Entry 8VQY (electron microscopy, 2.82 A resolution); this record covers chains D and L of the 9 polymer chains in the assembly.

# Chain D
Name: Gamma-aminobutyric acid receptor subunit alpha-1
Organism: Homo sapiens
UniProt: P14867 (GBRA1_HUMAN); residues 1-312 here correspond to UniProt positions 28-339 (UniProt number = residue number + 27)
Amino-acid sequence (358 residues; each row starts with the number of its first residue):
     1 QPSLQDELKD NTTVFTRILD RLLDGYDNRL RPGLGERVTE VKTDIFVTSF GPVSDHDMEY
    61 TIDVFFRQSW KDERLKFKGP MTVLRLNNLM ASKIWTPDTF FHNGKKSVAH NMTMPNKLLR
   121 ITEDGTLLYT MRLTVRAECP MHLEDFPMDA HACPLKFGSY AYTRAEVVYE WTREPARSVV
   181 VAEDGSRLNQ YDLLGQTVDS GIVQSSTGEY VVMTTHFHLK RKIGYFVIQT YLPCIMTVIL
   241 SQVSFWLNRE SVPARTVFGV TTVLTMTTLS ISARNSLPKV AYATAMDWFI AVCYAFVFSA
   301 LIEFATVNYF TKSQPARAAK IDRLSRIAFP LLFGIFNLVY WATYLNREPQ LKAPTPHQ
Unresolved in the structure: 1-9, 348-358
Differences from the reference sequence: linker (313-319)
Swiss-Prot annotation at these positions:
  - binding site (4-aminobutanoate): R67, T130
  - binding site (3alpha-hydroxy-5alpha-pregnan-11,20-dione): W246
  - glycosylation (N-linked (GlcNAc...) asparagine): N11, N111
Disulfide bonds: C139-C153
Glycans and other covalent adducts: N-acetylglucosamine (NAG) linked to N111
Residues lining bound ligands:
  - A1ADG (2-methyl-3-(2-methylphenyl)quinazolin-4(3H)-one), molecule 1: H102, S159, Y160, A161, V203, Q204, S205, T207, Y210
  - A1ADG, molecule 2: I228, Q229, L232, P233, M236, T237, T265, L269
  - gamma-amino-butanoic acid (ABU): F65, R67, L118, T130
  - phosphatidylethanolamine (PTY): K222, I223, G224, V227, I228, L232, I235, P330, F333, G334, N337, W341, L345
  - Q3G (O-[(R)-[(2S)-2-(hexadecanoyloxy)-3-(octadecanoyloxy)propoxy](hydroxy)phosphoryl]-D-serine): Y294, A295, F296, F298, S299, I302, E303, T306, R317, K320, I321, L324, S325, A328, F329, L332

# Chain L
Name: Kappa FAB light chain
Organism: Mus musculus
Notes: antibody fragment or engineered binder
Amino-acid sequence (213 residues; each row starts with the number of its first residue):
     1 NIVMTQSPKS MSMSVGERVT LSCKASEYVG TYVSWYQQKP EQSPKLLIYG ASNRYTGVPD
    61 RFTGSGSATD FTLTIGSVQA EDLADYHCGQ SYSYPTFGAG TKLELKRADA APTVSIFPPS
   121 SEQLTSGGAS VVCFLNNFYP KDINVKWKID GSERQNGVLN SWTDQDSKDS TYSMSSTLTL
   181 TKDEYERHNS YTCEATHKTS TSPIVKSFNR NEC
Unresolved in the structure: 107-213
Disulfide bonds: C23-C88

# How chain D and chain L interact
Pairs across the interface (18):
  E170(D) - Y32(L)
  W171(D) - Y32(L)  hydrogen bond
  E174(D) - Y94(L)
  P175(D) - Y32(L)
  P175(D) - S91(L)
  P175(D) - Y92(L)
  A176(D) - Y92(L)  hydrogen bond (backbone-backbone)
  R177(D) - Y94(L)  hydrogen bond
  T197(D) - Y28(L)
  T197(D) - Y92(L)
  V198(D) - Y28(L)  hydrogen bond (backbone-side chain)
  V198(D) - Y92(L)  hydrogen bond (backbone-side chain)
  D199(D) - Y28(L)
  D199(D) - G30(L)
  D199(D) - T31(L)  hydrogen bond
  D199(D) - Y32(L)
  S200(D) - T31(L)  hydrogen bond (backbone-side chain)
  S200(D) - Y32(L)  hydrogen bond (backbone-side chain)
Other interface residues (no listed pair), chain D (12 interface residues in all): R164, Q196
Other interface residues (no listed pair), chain L (9 interface residues in all): Y49, S93

# In short
12 residues of chain D and 9 residues of chain L are in contact; the contacts include 8 hydrogen bonds. Among
the polar pairs are W171(D)-Y32(L), R177(D)-Y94(L) and V198(D)-Y28(L). Ligands of chain D:
gamma-amino-butanoic acid, compound A1ADG, compound Q3G and phosphatidylethanolamine.
Chain D is Gamma-aminobutyric acid receptor subunit alpha-1 (Homo sapiens) and chain L is Kappa FAB light
chain (Mus musculus); the structure, Human GABAA receptor alpha1-beta2-gamma2 subtype in complex with GABA
plus methaqualone, was determined by electron microscopy, deposited together with 8VRN.
